Entry 4IPH (X-ray diffraction, 1.94 A resolution); this record covers chain A.

[Chain A]
Molecule: Replication protein A 70 kDa DNA-binding subunit
Source organism: Homo sapiens
Reference sequence: P27694 (RFA1_HUMAN); residues 1-120 here = UniProt positions 1-120
Chain sequence (123 residues; each row starts with the number of its first residue; numbers below 1 keep their minus sign (Gly-2 is residue -2)):
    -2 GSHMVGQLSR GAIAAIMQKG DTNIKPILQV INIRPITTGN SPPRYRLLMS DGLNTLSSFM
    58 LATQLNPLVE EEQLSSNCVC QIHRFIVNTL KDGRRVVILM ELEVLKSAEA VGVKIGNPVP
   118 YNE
Differences from the reference sequence: expression tag (-2 to 0); engineered mutation Arg7 (Glu in P27694)
Ligand contacts:
  - 1FJ (N-(2,3-dimethylphenyl)-7-oxidanylidene-12-sulfanylidene-5,11-dithia-1,8-diazatricyclo[7.3.0.02,6]dodeca-2(6),3,9-triene-10-carboxamide), molecule 1: Ile33, Arg41, Met57, Ala59, Ile83, Asn85, Leu87, Val93, Ile95, Met97
  - 1FJ, molecule 2: Thr35, Arg41, Asn85
Swiss-Prot annotation at these positions:
  - modified residue: Met1 (N-acetylmethionine)
  - cross-link (Glycyl lysine isopeptide (Lys-Gly)): Lys22 (interchain with G-Cter in ubiquitin), Lys88 (interchain with G-Cter in ubiquitin)

[Summary]
Bound to chain A: compound 1FJ.
Chain A is Replication protein A 70 kDa DNA-binding subunit (Homo sapiens); the structure, Structure of
N-terminal domain of RPA70 in complex with VU079104 inhibitor, was determined by X-ray diffraction together
with 4IPC, 4IPD and 4IPG from the same study.
